Entry 3W2W (X-ray diffraction, 2.50 A resolution); this record covers chains A and B.

== Chain A ==
Protein: CRISPR system Cmr subunit Cmr2
From: Pyrococcus furiosus
Reference sequence: Q8U1S6 (CMR2_PYRFU); numbering as in UniProt (aligned over 216-871)
Chain sequence (677 residues; each row starts with the number of its first residue):
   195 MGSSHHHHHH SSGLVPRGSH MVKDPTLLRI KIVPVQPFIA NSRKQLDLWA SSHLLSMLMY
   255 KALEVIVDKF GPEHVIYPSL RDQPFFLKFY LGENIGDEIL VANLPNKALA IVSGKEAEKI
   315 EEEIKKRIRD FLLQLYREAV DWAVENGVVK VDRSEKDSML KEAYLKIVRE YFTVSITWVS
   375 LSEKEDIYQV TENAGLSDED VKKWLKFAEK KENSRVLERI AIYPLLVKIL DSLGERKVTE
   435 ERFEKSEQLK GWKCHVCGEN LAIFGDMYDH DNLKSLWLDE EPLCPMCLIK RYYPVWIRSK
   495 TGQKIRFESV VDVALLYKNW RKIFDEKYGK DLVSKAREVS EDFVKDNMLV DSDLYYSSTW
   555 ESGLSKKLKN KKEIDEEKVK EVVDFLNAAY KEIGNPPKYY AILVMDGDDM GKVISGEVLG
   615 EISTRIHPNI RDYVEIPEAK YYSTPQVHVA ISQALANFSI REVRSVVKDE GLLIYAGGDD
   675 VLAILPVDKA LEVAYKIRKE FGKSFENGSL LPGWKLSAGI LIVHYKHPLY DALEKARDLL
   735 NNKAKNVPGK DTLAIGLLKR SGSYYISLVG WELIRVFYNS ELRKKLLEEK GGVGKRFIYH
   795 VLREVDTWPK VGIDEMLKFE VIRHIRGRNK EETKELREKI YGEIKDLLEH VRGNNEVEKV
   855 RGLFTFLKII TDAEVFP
Unresolved in the structure: 195-215, 558-568, 614-635, 701-703, 784-785
Sequence notes: expression tag (195-215)
Bound ions: Zn2+: Cys448, Cys451, Cys478, Cys481; Mg2+: Asp600, Gly601 (together with ATP)
Small-molecule neighbours:
  - ATP (adenosine-5'-triphosphate), molecule 1: Lys225, Val227, Val229, Gln230, Pro231, Ile233, Ser246, Leu249, Ser250, Leu298, Pro299, Asn300, Arg436, Asp600, Tyr669, Asp674
  - ATP, molecule 2: Tyr271, Lys301, Asp600, Gly601, Asp602, Asp603, Met604, Gly605, Ile608, His642, Ser646, Leu649, Asp673, Lys739, Lys744
UniProt features mapped onto this chain:
  - binding site (Zn(2+)): Cys448, Cys451, Cys478, Cys481
  - binding site (Mn(2+)): Asp600, Glu656, Asp673, Asp674, Glu694, Glu700
  - mutagenesis: Ser246 (S246A: No effect on pre-crRNA cleavage), Ser250 (S250A: No effect on pre-crRNA cleavage), Asp600 (D600N: No effect on pre-crRNA cleavage), Asp673 to Asp674 (No effect on pre-crRNA cleavage), Asp673 (D673N: No effect on pre-crRNA cleavage)

== Chain B ==
Protein: CRISPR system Cmr subunit Cmr3
From: Pyrococcus furiosus
Reference sequence: Q8U1S7 (CMR3_PYRFU); numbering as in UniProt (aligned over 1-322)
Chain sequence (322 residues; numbered 1 to 322; the number before each row is that of its first residue):
     1 MIEVTFTPYD VLLFRESRPF DAGSESVARS IIPLPQTVAG AIRTLLFYKG LKNCVGVGEE
    61 EPEFTLVGIA IGTEKGRIYP LPFNIIKSEK FYKVVNPGRF LGKLILPPKG KYKSGYVTES
   121 ILEKYLKGEL KEVEENKVIR IEKEKRIGIK LSREKKVVEE GMLYTVEFLR IEKIYAWIED
   181 PGCGIKDILS SYEFLTLGGE SRVAFVEVDD KTPDIFNREL GSTKKALFYF STPTIGKVGE
   241 IVQELEKRLN AKIDDYLLVS SRPTAISGWD MHEKKPKGTK FAIPPGSVLF VEFKEEVEVP
   301 PYIKLGKLKK LGYGLALGGI WE
Unresolved in the structure: 47-48, 89-90, 152-161
Cystine bridges: Cys54-Cys183

== Chain A / chain B interface ==
Residue-residue contacts - 63 pairs, chain A then chain B:
  Pro231(A) with Arg262(B)
  Val373(A) with Phe100(B), hydrophobic
  Val384(A) with Phe100(B), hydrophobic
  Asn387(A) with Gly98(B); Arg99(B), hydrogen bond (backbone-backbone)
  Ala388(A) with Arg99(B), hydrogen bond (backbone-backbone); Pro107(B)
  Gly389(A) with Pro107(B); Lys109(B), hydrogen bond (backbone-side chain)
  Leu390(A) with Pro108(B)
  Ile423(A) with Phe100(B), hydrophobic
  Ser426(A) with Ile105(B); Leu106(B), hydrogen bond (side chain-backbone); Pro107(B); Pro108(B)
  Leu427(A) with Leu101(B), hydrophobic; Ile105(B), hydrophobic
  Arg430(A) with Leu104(B), hydrogen bond (side chain-backbone); Asp255(B), salt bridge; Tyr256(B), hydrogen bond (side chain-backbone); Leu257(B)
  Thr433(A) with Leu258(B), hydrogen bond (side chain-backbone)
  Glu434(A) with Tyr256(B)
  Arg436(A) with Ser261(B); Arg262(B); Pro263(B)
  Phe437(A) with Lys237(B); Val238(B), hydrophobic; Ser260(B); Arg262(B); Pro263(B), hydrophobic; Ala282(B); Ile283(B), hydrophobic
  Glu438(A) with Lys237(B)
  Lys439(A) with Lys237(B); Pro263(B); Phe281(B)
  Ser440(A) with Phe281(B)
  Glu441(A) with Thr279(B); Lys280(B); Lys307(B)
  Gln442(A) with Gly278(B); Thr279(B), hydrogen bond (backbone-backbone); Phe281(B)
  Leu443(A) with Gly278(B)
  Lys444(A) with Asp270(B), salt bridge; Glu273(B), salt bridge; Lys275(B); Pro276(B); Lys277(B); Gly278(B)
  Gly445(A) with Lys275(B); Pro276(B), hydrogen bond (backbone-backbone)
  Trp446(A) with Trp269(B), hydrophobic; Lys274(B); Pro276(B), hydrophobic
  Lys447(A) with Lys277(B), hydrogen bond (side chain-backbone); Gly278(B); Thr279(B), hydrogen bond
  Glu453(A) with Ala265(B); Thr279(B), hydrogen bond (backbone-side chain)
  Asn736(A) with Lys113(B)
  Asn740(A) with Lys87(B), hydrogen bond
Also at the interface, not in a pair above, chain A (37 interface residues in all): Trp372, Glu379, Arg413, Leu420, Lys422, Asn454, Asp460, Lys729, Asn735
Also at the interface, not in a pair above, chain B (43 interface residues in all): Lys103, Lys111, Glu167, Gly236, Gly239, Pro284

== Summary ==
37 residues of chain A and 43 residues of chain B are in contact; the contacts include 13 hydrogen bonds and 3
salt bridges. Polar pairs include Arg430(A)-Asp255(B), Lys444(A)-Asp270(B) and Lys444(A)-Glu273(B). Ligands of
chain A: ATP.
Chain A is CRISPR system Cmr subunit Cmr2 and chain B is CRISPR system Cmr subunit Cmr3, both from Pyrococcus
furiosus; the structure, Crystal structure of the Cmr2dHD-Cmr3 subcomplex bound to ATP, was determined by
X-ray diffraction.
